7Y00 - chains D and I of the 10 polymer chains in the assembly; structure by electron microscopy, 3.96 A resolution.

== Chain D ==
Molecule: Histone H2B type 1-J
Source organism: Homo sapiens
UniProtKB: P06899 (H2B1J_HUMAN); residues -3 to 122 here correspond to UniProt positions 1-126 (UniProt number = residue number + 4)
Sequence (129 residues; row label = number of the first residue in the row; numbers below 1 keep their minus sign (Gly-6 is residue -6)):
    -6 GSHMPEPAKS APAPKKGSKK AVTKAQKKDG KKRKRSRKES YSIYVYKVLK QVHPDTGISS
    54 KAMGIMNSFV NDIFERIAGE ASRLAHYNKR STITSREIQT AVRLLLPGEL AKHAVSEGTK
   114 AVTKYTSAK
Unresolved in the structure: -6 to 26, 122
Sequence notes: expression tag (-6 to -4)
Swiss-Prot annotation at these positions:
  - modified residue: Pro-2 (N-acetylproline), Glu-1 (ADP-ribosyl glutamic acid), Lys2 (N6-(2-hydroxyisobutyryl)lysine), Ser3 (ADP-ribosylserine), Lys8 (N6-(beta-hydroxybutyryl)lysine), Lys9 (N6-(2-hydroxyisobutyryl)lysine), Ser11 (Phosphoserine), Lys12 (N6-acetyllysine), Lys13 (N6-(beta-hydroxybutyryl)lysine), Lys17 (N6-(2-hydroxyisobutyryl)lysine), Lys20 (N6-(2-hydroxyisobutyryl)lysine), Lys21 (N6-(2-hydroxyisobutyryl)lysine), Lys31 (N6-(2-hydroxyisobutyryl)lysine), Glu32 (PolyADP-ribosyl glutamic acid), Ser33 (Phosphoserine), Lys40 (N6-(2-hydroxyisobutyryl)lysine), Lys43 (N6-(2-hydroxyisobutyryl)lysine), Lys54 (N6,N6-dimethyllysine), Arg76 (Dimethylated arginine), Lys82 (N6,N6,N6-trimethyllysine) and 6 more in UniProt
  - glycosylation: Ser109 (O-linked (GlcNAc) serine)
  - cross-link (Glycyl lysine isopeptide (Lys-Gly)): Lys2 (interchain with G-Cter in SUMO2), Lys17 (interchain with G-Cter in SUMO2), Lys31 (interchain with G-Cter in ubiquitin), Lys117 (interchain with G-Cter in ubiquitin)

== Chain I ==
Molecule: 169-nt DNA strand
Sequence (169 nucleotides; row label = number of the first residue in the row):
     1 CTGAGAATCC GGTGCCGAGG CCGCTCAATT GGTCGTAGAC AGCTCTAGCA CCGCTTAAAC
    61 GCACGTACGC GCTGTCCCCC GCGTTTTAAC CGCCAAGGGG ATTACTCCCT AGTCTCCAGG
   121 CACGTGTCAG ATATAGGGCA TGTCCGGGCA TGTCCCGAAA TTCATAGAT
Unresolved in the structure: 156-169

== Interface between chain D and chain I ==
Pairs across the interface (12; chain D residue first):
  Lys27(D) with DC24(I), sugar contact
  Ser29(D) with DT102(I), hydrogen bond to the phosphate
  Arg30(D) with DC26(I), sugar contact
  Tyr39(D) with DG19(I), hydrogen bond to the phosphate
  Ile51(D) with DA18(I), phosphate contact; DG19(I), hydrogen bond to the phosphate
  Ser53(D) with DA18(I), phosphate contact
  Lys82(D) with DG38(I), phosphate contact
  Arg83(D) with DG38(I), salt bridge to the phosphate
  Ser84(D) with DA37(I), hydrogen bond to the phosphate; DG38(I), hydrogen bond to the phosphate
  Thr85(D) with DG38(I), phosphate contact
Other interface residues (no listed pair), chain D (12 interface residues in all): Gly50, Ser52
Other interface residues (no listed pair), chain I (9 interface residues in all): DG20, DA39

== Overview ==
12 residues of chain D and 9 residues of chain I are in contact, with 5 hydrogen bonds and 1 salt bridge.
Among the polar pairs are Ser29(D)-DT102(I), Tyr39(D)-DG19(I) and Ile51(D)-DG19(I).
Here chain D is Histone H2B type 1-J (Homo sapiens) and chain I is a 169-nt DNA strand. Entry 7Y00 (Cryo-EM
structure of the nucleosome containing 169 base-pair DNA with a p53 target sequence) was determined by
electron microscopy together with 7XZY from the same study.
